PDB entry 1N36 | X-ray diffraction, 3.65 A resolution | chains A and H of the 21 polymer chains in the assembly

[Chain A]
Molecule: 16S ribosomal RNA
From: Thermus thermophilus
Sequence (1522 nucleotides; numbered 0 to 1544 plus 19 insertion-coded residues; 42 numbers in that range are skipped by the numbering (no residue carries them; nothing is unmodelled there); the number before each row is that of its first residue; a row labelled like 190A-190L holds insertion residues (190A, then the next letters in order); numbering starts at 0):
     0 UUUGUUGGAG AGUUUGAUCC UGGCUCAGGG UGAACGCUGG CGGCGUGCCU AAGACAUGCA
    60 AGUCGUGCGG G
    73 CCGCGGGGUU UU
    88 ACUCCG
    95 UGGUC
   101 AGCGGCGGAC GGGUGAGUAA CGCGUGGGU
  129A G
   130 ACCUACCCGG AAGAGGGGGA CAACCCGGGG AAACUCGGGC UAAUCCCCCA UGUGGACCCG
   190 C
190A-190L CCCUUGGGGUGU
   191 GUCCAAAGGG CUUU
   216 GCCCGCUUCC GGAUGGGCCC GCGUCCCAUC AGCUAGUUGG UGGGGUAAUG GCCCACCAAG
   276 GCGACGACGG GUAGCCGGUC UGAGAGGAUG GCCGGCCACA GGGGCACUGA GACACGGGCC
   336 CCACUCCUAC GGGAGGCAGC AGUUAGGAAU CUUCCGCAAU GGGCGCAAGC CUGACGGAGC
   396 GACGCCGCUU GGAGGAAGAA GCCCUUCGGG GUGUAAACUC CUGAA
   442 CCCGGGACGA AACCCCCGAC GA
   474 GGGGACUGAC GGUACCGGG
   494 GUAAUAGCGC CGGCCAACUC CGUGCCAGCA GCCGCGGUAA UACGGAGGGC GCGAGCGUUA
   554 CCCGGAUUCA CUGGGCGUAA AGGGCGUGUA GGCGGCCUGG GGCGUCCCAU GUGAAAGACC
   614 ACGGCUCAAC CGUGGGGGAG CGUGGGAUAC GCUCAGGCUA GACGGUGGGA GAGGGUGGUG
   674 GAAUUCCCGG AGUAGCGGUG AAAUGCGCAG AUACCGGGAG GAACGCCGAU GGCGAAGGCA
   734 GCCACCUGGU CCACCCGUGA CGCUGAGGCG CGAAAGCGUG GGGAGCAAAC CGGAUUAGAU
   794 ACCCGGGUAG UCCACGCCCU AAACGAUGCG CGCUAGGUCU CUGGGUCU
   848 CCUGGGGGCC GAAGCUAACG CGUUAAGCGC GCCGCCUGGG GAGUACGGCC GCAAGGCUGA
   908 AACUCAAAGG AAUUGACGGG GGCCCGCACA AGCGGUGGAG CAUGUGGUUU AAUUCGAAGC
   968 AACGCGAAGA ACCUUACCAG GCCUUGACAU GCUAGG
 1003A G
  1004 AACCCGGGUG AAAGCCUGGG GUGCCCC
1030A-1030D GCGA
  1031 GGGGAGCCCU AGCACAGGUG CUGCAUGGCC GUCGUCAGCU CGUGCCGUGA GGUGUUGGGU
  1091 UAAGUCCCGC AACGAGCGCA ACCCCCGCCG UUAGUUGCCA GCGGUUCGGC CGGGCACUCU
  1151 AACGGGACUG CCCGCGAAA
  1171 GCGGGAGGAA GGAGGGGACG ACGUCUGGUC AGCAUGGCCC UUACGGCCUG GGCGACACAC
  1231 GUGCUACAAU GCCCACUACA AAGCGAUGCC ACCCGGCAAC GGGGAGCUAA UCGCAAAAAG
  1291 GUGGGCCCAG UUCGGAUUGG GGUCUGCAAC CCGACCCCAU GAAGCCGGAA UCGCUAGUAA
  1351 UCGCGGAUCA G
 1361A C
  1362 CAUGCCGCGG UGAAUACGUU CCCGGGCCUU GUACACACCG CCCGUCACGC CAUGGGAGCG
  1422 GGCUCUACCC GAAGUCGCCG GG
  1446 AGCCUACGGG
  1459 CAGGCGCCGA GGGUAGGGCC CGUGACUGGG GCGAAGUCGU AACAAGGUAG CUGUACCGGA
  1519 AGGUGCGGCU GGAUCACCUC CUUUCU
Disordered / not traced: 0-4, 1535-1538

[Chain H]
Protein: 30S ribosomal protein S8
From: Thermus thermophilus
UniProt: Q5SHQ2 (RS8_THET8); residues 1-138 here = UniProt positions 1-138
Amino-acid sequence (138 residues; numbered 1 to 138; the number before each row is that of its first residue):
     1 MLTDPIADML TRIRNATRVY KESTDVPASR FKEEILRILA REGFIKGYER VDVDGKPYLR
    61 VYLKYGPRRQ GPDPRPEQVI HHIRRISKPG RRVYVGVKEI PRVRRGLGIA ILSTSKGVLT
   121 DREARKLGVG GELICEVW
Construct notes: conflict Asp25 (Glu in Q5SHQ2), Arg37 (Lys in Q5SHQ2), Asp52 (Glu in Q5SHQ2), Val61 (Ile in Q5SHQ2), Tyr62 (His in Q5SHQ2), His81 (Lys in Q5SHQ2), Lys88 (Arg in Q5SHQ2), Ser115 (Pro in Q5SHQ2)

[Interface between chain A and chain H]
Residue-residue contacts - 68 pairs, chain A then chain H:
  C564(A) - Arg91(H)  hydrogen bond to the sugar
  C586(A) - Thr3(H)  hydrogen bond to the sugar
  C586(A) - Pro89(H)  phosphate contact
  C586(A) - Gly90(H)  sugar contact
  G587(A) - Met1(H)  sugar contact
  G587(A) - Thr3(H)  sugar contact
  G587(A) - Pro89(H)  phosphate contact
  G587(A) - Arg92(H)  salt bridge to the phosphate
  G588(A) - Pro5(H)  phosphate contact
  C589(A) - Pro5(H)  phosphate contact
  C589(A) - Ala28(H)  sugar contact
  C589(A) - Ser29(H)  phosphate contact
  C590(A) - Ser29(H)  phosphate contact
  C590(A) - Arg30(H)  hydrogen bond to the phosphate
  U591(A) - Arg30(H)  salt bridge to the phosphate
  G597(A) - Tyr94(H)  hydrogen bond to the base
  U598(A) - Tyr94(H)  sugar contact
  C599(A) - Gly96(H)  phosphate contact
  C599(A) - Ser115(H)  base contact
  C599(A) - Val129(H)  sugar contact
  C599(A) - Gly130(H)  hydrogen bond to the sugar
  C600(A) - Gly96(H)  phosphate contact
  C600(A) - Val97(H)  phosphate contact
  C600(A) - Lys98(H)  salt bridge to the phosphate
  A640(A) - Ser115(H)  hydrogen bond to the sugar
  U641(A) - Ser115(H)  sugar contact
  A642(A) - Ser113(H)  hydrogen bond to the sugar
  A642(A) - Thr114(H)  base contact
  A642(A) - Ser115(H)  base contact
  A642(A) - Gly117(H)  sugar contact
  A642(A) - Val118(H)  sugar contact
  C643(A) - Phe31(H)  sugar contact
  C643(A) - Tyr94(H)  base contact
  C643(A) - Ser113(H)  sugar contact
  C643(A) - Glu132(H)  hydrogen bond to the sugar
  G644(A) - Arg92(H)  sugar contact
  U652(A) - Lys56(H)  phosphate contact
  A653(A) - Lys56(H)  salt bridge to the phosphate
  A653(A) - Pro57(H)  base contact
  G654(A) - Met1(H)  sugar contact
  A753(A) - Met1(H)  base contact
  C824(A) - Met1(H)  sugar contact
  G825(A) - Asp8(H)  hydrogen bond to the sugar
  G825(A) - Arg12(H)  hydrogen bond to the sugar
  G825(A) - Asn15(H)  base contact
  C826(A) - Arg12(H)  sugar contact
  C826(A) - Asn15(H)  hydrogen bond to the base
  U827(A) - Asn15(H)  sugar contact
  U827(A) - Val19(H)  sugar contact
  A828(A) - Lys21(H)  salt bridge to the phosphate
  A860(A) - Arg18(H)  sugar contact
  A860(A) - Arg75(H)  hydrogen bond to the phosphate
  G861(A) - Arg75(H)  salt bridge to the phosphate
  C875(A) - Thr11(H)  sugar contact
  C875(A) - Arg14(H)  hydrogen bond to the sugar
  C875(A) - Asn15(H)  hydrogen bond to the base
  G876(A) - Ala7(H)  sugar contact
  G876(A) - Thr11(H)  hydrogen bond to the sugar
  G876(A) - Arg14(H)  salt bridge to the phosphate
  C877(A) - Thr3(H)  base contact
  C877(A) - Asp4(H)  sugar contact
  C877(A) - Lys88(H)  salt bridge to the phosphate
  C877(A) - Pro89(H)  sugar contact
  G878(A) - Thr3(H)  hydrogen bond to the sugar
  G878(A) - Lys88(H)  phosphate contact
  G878(A) - Pro89(H)  phosphate contact
  G878(A) - Gly90(H)  phosphate contact
  C879(A) - Gly90(H)  phosphate contact
Other interface residues (no listed pair), chain A (34 interface residues in all): G755, G874
Other interface residues (no listed pair), chain H (42 interface residues in all): Leu2, Val95, Glu99, Gly128, Gly131

[Summary]
Chain A and chain H form an interface of 34 and 42 residues respectively, with 16 hydrogen bonds and 8 salt
bridges. Polar pairs include G597(A)-Tyr94(H), C826(A)-Asn15(H) and C875(A)-Asn15(H).
Here chain A is 16S ribosomal RNA and chain H is 30S ribosomal protein S8, both from Thermus thermophilus.
Entry 1N36 (Structure of the Thermus thermophilus 30S ribosomal subunit in the presence of
crystallographically disordered codon and ...) was determined by X-ray diffraction (same publication as 1N32,
1N33 and 1N34).
